PDB entry 8QYI | X-ray diffraction, 2.30 A resolution | chain A

== Chain A ==
Protein: Cytochrome P-450
Source organism: Streptomyces antibioticus
UniProt: Q59819 (Q59819_STRAT); numbering as in UniProt (aligned over 10-407)
Amino-acid sequence (398 residues; each row starts with the number of its first residue):
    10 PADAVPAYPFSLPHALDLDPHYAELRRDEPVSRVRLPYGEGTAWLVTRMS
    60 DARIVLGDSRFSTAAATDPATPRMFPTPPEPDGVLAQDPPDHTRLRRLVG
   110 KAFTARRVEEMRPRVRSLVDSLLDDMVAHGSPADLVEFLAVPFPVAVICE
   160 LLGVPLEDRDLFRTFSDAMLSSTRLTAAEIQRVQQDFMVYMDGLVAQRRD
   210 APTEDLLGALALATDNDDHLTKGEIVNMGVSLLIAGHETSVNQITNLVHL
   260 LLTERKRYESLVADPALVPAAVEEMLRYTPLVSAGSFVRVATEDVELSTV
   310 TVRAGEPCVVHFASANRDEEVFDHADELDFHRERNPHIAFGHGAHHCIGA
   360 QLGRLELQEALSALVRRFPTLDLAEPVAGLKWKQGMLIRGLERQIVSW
Disordered / not traced: 10-11
Metal / ion sites: heme Fe near C356 (its only coordinating residue here)
Residues lining bound ligands:
  - Lithocholic acid (4OA; (3beta,5beta,14beta,17alpha)-3-hydroxycholan-24-oic acid): E89, G92, L94, M178, L179, N236, V239, S240, I243, A244, T248, V291, G294, S295, F296, F321, L396, I397
  - heme (HEM): L65, V93, L94, H101, R105, F112, I157, M237, L241, A244, G245, T248, S249, Q252, L285, L290, S295, F296, R298, F321, A348, F349, G350, A353, H354, C356, I357, G358, L361, G362, L366
What the authors report for this chain:
  - binding site for Lithocholic acid: E89, G92, L94, M178, L179, N236, S240, I243, A244, T248, V291, A293, G294, S295, F296, F321, L396, I397

== In short ==
Chain A binds heme and Lithocholic acid. The paper reports a binding site for Lithocholic acid at E89, G92 and
L94 among others.
Chain A is Cytochrome P-450 (Streptomyces antibioticus); the structure, OleP in complex with lithocholic acid
in high salt crystallization conditions, was determined by X-ray diffraction together with 8QRD from the same
study.
